5BUE - chain A; structure by X-ray diffraction, 2.40 A resolution.

[Chain A]
Molecule: Mitogen-activated protein kinase 1
Organism: Homo sapiens
Notes: EC 2.7.11.24
Reference sequence: P28482 (MK01_HUMAN); residues 0-358 here correspond to UniProt positions 2-360 (UniProt number = residue number + 2)
Chain sequence (361 residues; row label = number of the first residue in the row; numbers below 1 keep their minus sign (Gly-2 is residue -2)):
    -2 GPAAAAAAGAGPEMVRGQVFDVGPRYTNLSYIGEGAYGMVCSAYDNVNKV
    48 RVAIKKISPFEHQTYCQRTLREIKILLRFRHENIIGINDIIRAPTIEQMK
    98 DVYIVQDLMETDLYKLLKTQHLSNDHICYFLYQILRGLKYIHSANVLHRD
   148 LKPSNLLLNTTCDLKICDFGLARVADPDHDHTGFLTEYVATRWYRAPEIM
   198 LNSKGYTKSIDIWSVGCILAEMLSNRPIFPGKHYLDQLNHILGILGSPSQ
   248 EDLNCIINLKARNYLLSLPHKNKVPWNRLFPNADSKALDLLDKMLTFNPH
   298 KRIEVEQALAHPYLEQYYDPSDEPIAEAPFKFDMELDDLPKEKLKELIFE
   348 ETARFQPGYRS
Disordered / not traced: -2 to 8, 173-187, 200-203, 357-358
Sequence notes: expression tag (-2 to -1)
Ion coordination: Ni2+: His123, Cys159
Small-molecule neighbours: 4V8 (1-benzyl-4-[3-(pyridin-4-yl)-2,4,6,7-tetrahydro-5H-pyrazolo[4,3-c]pyridin-5-yl]pyridin-2(1H)-one): Ile29, Gly32, Gly35, Met36, Val37, Ala50, Lys52, Glu69, Ile82, Gln103, Asp104, Leu105, Met106, Glu107, Thr108, Asp109, Lys112, Asn152, Leu154, Cys164, Asp165
Swiss-Prot annotation at these positions:
  - DNA-binding region: Lys257 to Arg275
  - motif: Thr183 to Tyr185 (TXY), Asp316 to Glu320 (Cytoplasmic retention motif), Ala325 to Met331 (Nuclear translocation motif)
  - active site: Asp147 (Proton acceptor)
  - binding site (ATP): Ile29 to Val37, Lys52
  - modified residue: Ala0 (N-acetylalanine), Ser27 (Phosphoserine), Thr183 (Phosphothreonine), Tyr185 (Phosphotyrosine), Thr188 (Phosphothreonine), Ser244 (Phosphoserine), Ser246 (Phosphoserine), Ser282 (Phosphoserine)

[Overview]
Chain A binds compound 4V8. His123 and Cys159 coordinate Ni2+. UniProt lists active-site residue Asp147 and 10
ATP-binding residues.
Chain A is Mitogen-activated protein kinase 1 (Homo sapiens); the structure, ERK2 complexed with
N-benzylpyridone tetrahydroazaindazole, was determined by X-ray diffraction together with 5BUI and 5BUJ from
the same study.
